PDB entry 3FAW | X-ray diffraction, 2.10 A resolution | chain A

== Chain A ==
Molecule: Reticulocyte binding protein
Source organism: Streptococcus agalactiae COH1
Notes: fragment: N2, N3, A and C pullulanase domains
Reference sequence: Q3DB05 (Q3DB05_STRAG); numbering as in UniProt (aligned over 346-1215)
Amino-acid sequence (877 residues; row label = number of the first residue in the row):
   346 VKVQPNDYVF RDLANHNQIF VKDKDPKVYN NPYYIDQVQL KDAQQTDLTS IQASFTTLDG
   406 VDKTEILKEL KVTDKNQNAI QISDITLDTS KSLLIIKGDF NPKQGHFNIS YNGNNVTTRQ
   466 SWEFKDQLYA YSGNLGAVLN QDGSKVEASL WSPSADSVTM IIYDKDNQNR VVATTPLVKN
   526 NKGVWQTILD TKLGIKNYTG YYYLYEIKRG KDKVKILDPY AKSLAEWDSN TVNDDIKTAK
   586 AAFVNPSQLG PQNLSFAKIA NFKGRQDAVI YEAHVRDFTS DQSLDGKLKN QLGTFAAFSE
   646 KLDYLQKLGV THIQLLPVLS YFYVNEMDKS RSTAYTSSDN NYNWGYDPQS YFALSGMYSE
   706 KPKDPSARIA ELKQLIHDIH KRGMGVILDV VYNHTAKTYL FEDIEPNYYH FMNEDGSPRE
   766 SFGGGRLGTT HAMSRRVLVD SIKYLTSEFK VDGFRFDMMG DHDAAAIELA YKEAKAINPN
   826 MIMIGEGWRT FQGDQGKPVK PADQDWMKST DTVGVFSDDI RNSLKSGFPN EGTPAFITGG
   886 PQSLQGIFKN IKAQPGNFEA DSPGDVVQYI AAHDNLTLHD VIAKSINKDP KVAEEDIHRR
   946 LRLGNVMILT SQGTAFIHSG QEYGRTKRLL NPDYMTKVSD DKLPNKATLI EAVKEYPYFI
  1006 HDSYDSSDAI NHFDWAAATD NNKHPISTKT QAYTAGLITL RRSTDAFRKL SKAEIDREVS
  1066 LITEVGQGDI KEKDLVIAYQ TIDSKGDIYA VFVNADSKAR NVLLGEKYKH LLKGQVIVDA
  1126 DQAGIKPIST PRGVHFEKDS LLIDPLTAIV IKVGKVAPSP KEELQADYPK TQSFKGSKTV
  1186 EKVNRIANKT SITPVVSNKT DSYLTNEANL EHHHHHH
Not modelled in the structure: 346-381, 405-407, 1160-1222
Differences from the reference sequence: expression tag (1216-1222)
Metal / ion sites: Ca2+ site 1: Lys510, Tyr547, Lys708; Ca2+ site 2 near Lys652 (its only coordinating residue here); Ca2+ site 3: Asn685, Tyr687, Asp1010; Ca2+ site 4: Met852, Thr855, Asp856, Asp906, Asp910
From the paper describing this entry:
  - contacts within the chain: Trp467-His776 (pi stacking), Trp467-Asp839 (hydrogen bond), Glu468-Lys842, Lys470-Glu750, Lys470-Pro751, Asp471-Tyr753 (hydrogen bond), Gln899-Asp1061, Lys897-Asp1061, Thr955-Tyr1084
  - catalytic residues: His739, Asp802, His807, Glu831
  - Ca2+ coordination: Lys510, Tyr547, Lys652, Asn685, Tyr687, Lys708, Met852, Thr855, Asp856, Asp906, Asp910, Asp1010
  - binding site for chloride ion: Arg866, Asn920

== In short ==
Lys510, Tyr547 and Lys708 coordinate Ca2+ site 1. Asn685, Tyr687 and Asp1010 coordinate Ca2+ site 3. From the
paper: catalytic residues His739, Asp802 and His807 among others; a binding site for chloride ion at Arg866
and Asn920.
Chain A is Reticulocyte binding protein (Streptococcus agalactiae COH1); the structure, Crystal Structure of
the Group B Streptococcus Pullulanase SAP, was determined by X-ray diffraction together with 3FAX from the
same study.
